8Z9E - chains I and N of the 13 polymer chains in the assembly; structure by electron microscopy, 3.13 A resolution.

[Chain I]
Protein: Protein structure
Amino-acid sequence (609 residues; each row starts with the number of its first residue):
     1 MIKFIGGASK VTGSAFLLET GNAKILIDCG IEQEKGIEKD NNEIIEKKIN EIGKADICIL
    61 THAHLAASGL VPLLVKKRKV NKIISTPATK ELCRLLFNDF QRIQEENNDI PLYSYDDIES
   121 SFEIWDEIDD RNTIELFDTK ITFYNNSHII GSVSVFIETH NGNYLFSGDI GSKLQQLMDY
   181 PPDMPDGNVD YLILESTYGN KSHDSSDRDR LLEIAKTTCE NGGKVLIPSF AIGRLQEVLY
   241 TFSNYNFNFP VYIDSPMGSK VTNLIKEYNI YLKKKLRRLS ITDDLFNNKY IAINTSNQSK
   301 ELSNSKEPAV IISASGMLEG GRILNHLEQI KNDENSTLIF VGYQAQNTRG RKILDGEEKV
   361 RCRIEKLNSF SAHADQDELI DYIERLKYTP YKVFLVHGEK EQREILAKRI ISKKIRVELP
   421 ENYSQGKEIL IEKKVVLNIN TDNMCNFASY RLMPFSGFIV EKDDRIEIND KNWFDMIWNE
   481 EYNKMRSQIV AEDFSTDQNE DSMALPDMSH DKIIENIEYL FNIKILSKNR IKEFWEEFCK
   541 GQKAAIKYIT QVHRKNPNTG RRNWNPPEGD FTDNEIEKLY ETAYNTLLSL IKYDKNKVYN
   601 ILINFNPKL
Disordered / not traced: 1-434, 463-465, 490-504, 608-609

[Chain N]
Molecule: 60-nt RNA strand
Sequence (60 nucleotides; row label = number of the first residue in the row; numbers below 1 keep their minus sign (G-19 is residue -19)):
   -19 GAACAGAAGA ACACCUAAAC GCGAAGCGCA CCUAAUUUCG AAUCCAGCAU GAGAAGCUAA
Disordered / not traced: -19 to -17, -11 to 8, 38-40

[Interface between chain I and chain N]
Pairs across the interface - 18 pairs, chain I then chain N:
  Ser527(I) with U23(N), hydrogen bond to the phosphate; C24(N), phosphate contact
  Lys528(I) with C24(N), hydrogen bond to the phosphate; C25(N), salt bridge to the phosphate
  Asn529(I) with U23(N), phosphate contact; C24(N), hydrogen bond to the phosphate
  Arg530(I) with A22(N), salt bridge to the phosphate; U23(N), phosphate contact
  Asn556(I) with C19(N), hydrogen bond to the phosphate; G20(N), phosphate contact
  Asn558(I) with U18(N), sugar contact; C19(N), phosphate contact
  Arg561(I) with C19(N), sugar contact; A21(N), sugar contact
  Asn563(I) with A21(N), phosphate contact; A22(N), sugar contact
  Asn565(I) with A22(N), hydrogen bond to the sugar; U23(N), sugar contact
Also at the interface, not in a pair above, chain I (11 interface residues in all): Ile525, Thr559

[In short]
11 residues of chain I and 8 residues of chain N are in contact, with 5 hydrogen bonds and 2 salt bridges.
Polar contacts include Asn565(I)-A22(N), Ser527(I)-U23(N) and Lys528(I)-C24(N).
Here chain I is Protein structure and chain N is a 60-nt RNA strand. Entry 8Z9E (Cryo-EM structure of
NTR-bound type VII CRISPR-Cas complex at substrate-engaged state II) was determined by electron microscopy
(same publication as 8YHD, 8YHE, 8Z4J, 8Z4L, 8Z99 and 8Z9C).
